Entry 4MU3 (X-ray diffraction, 1.12 A resolution); this record covers chain A.

== Chain A ==
Name: Imidazoleglycerol-phosphate dehydratase 2, chloroplastic
From: Arabidopsis thaliana
Notes: EC 4.2.1.19; fragment: short construct
UniProt: O23346 (HIS5B_ARATH); residues 4-207 here correspond to UniProt positions 69-272 (UniProt number = residue number + 65)
Chain sequence (205 residues; row label = number of the first residue in the row):
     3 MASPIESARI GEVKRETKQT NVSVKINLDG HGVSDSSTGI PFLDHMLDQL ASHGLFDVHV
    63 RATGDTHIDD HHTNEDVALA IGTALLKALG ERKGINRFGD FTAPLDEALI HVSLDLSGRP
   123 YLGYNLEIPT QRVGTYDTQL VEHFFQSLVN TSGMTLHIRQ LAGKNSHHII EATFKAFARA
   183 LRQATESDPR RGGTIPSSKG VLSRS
Unresolved in the structure: 3-8, 195-207
Construct notes: initiating methionine (3); engineered mutation Gln21 (Glu86 in O23346)
Ion coordination: Mn2+ site 1: His47, His74, His169, Glu173 (together with IG2, IYP); Mn2+ site 2: His73, Glu77, His145, His170 (together with IG2)
Ligand contacts:
  - IG2 ((2S,3S)-2,3-dihydroxy-3-(1H-imidazol-5-yl)propyl dihydrogen phosphate): Gln21, His47, Gln51, Ser54, His55, His73, His74, Glu77, Arg99, Leu107, Arg121, His169, His170, Glu173, Lys177
  - IG2 / IYP: Gln21, His47, Gln51, Ser54, His55, His73, His74, Glu77, Arg99, Leu107, Arg121, His169, His170, Glu173, Lys177
  - IYP ((2R,3S)-2,3-dihydroxy-3-(1H-imidazol-5-yl)propyl dihydrogen phosphate): Gln21, His47, Gln51, His55, His73, His74, Glu77, Arg99, Leu107, Arg121, His169, His170, Glu173, Lys177
What the authors report for this chain:
  - mutagenesis - E21Q: abolished catalytic activity
  - Mn2+ coordination: His47, His73, His74, Glu77, His145, His169, His170, Glu173
  - catalytic residues: Glu77, Asp108, Glu173 (proposed by the authors, not directly observed)
  - binding site for IYP: Glu77, Arg99, Asp108, Lys177

== In short ==
Ligands of chain A: compound IG2, compound IYP and IG2 / IYP. His47, His74, His169 and Glu173 form the Mn2+
site 1. His73, Glu77, His145 and His170 form the Mn2+ site 2. The paper reports catalytic residues Glu77,
Asp108 and Glu173; E21Q abolishes catalytic activity.
Chain A is Imidazoleglycerol-phosphate dehydratase 2, chloroplastic (Arabidopsis thaliana); the structure, The
form A structure of an E21Q catalytic mutant of A. thaliana IGPD2 in complex with ..., was determined by X-ray
diffraction together with 4QNJ, 4QNK, 4MU0, 4MU1 and 4MU4 from the same study.
